7SRS - chains P and Q of the 6 polymer chains in the assembly; structure by electron microscopy, 3.30 A resolution.

Chain P:
Molecule: Anti-5HT2BR Fab light chain
Organism: Mus musculus
Notes: antibody fragment or engineered binder
Sequence (209 residues; row label = number of the first residue in the row):
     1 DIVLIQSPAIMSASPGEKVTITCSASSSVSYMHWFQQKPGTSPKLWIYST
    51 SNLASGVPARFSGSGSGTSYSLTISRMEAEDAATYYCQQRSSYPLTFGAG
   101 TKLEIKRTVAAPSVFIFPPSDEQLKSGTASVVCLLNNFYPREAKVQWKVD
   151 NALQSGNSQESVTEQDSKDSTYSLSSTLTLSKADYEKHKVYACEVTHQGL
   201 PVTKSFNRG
Unresolved in the structure: 108-209
Disulfides: C23-C87

Chain Q:
Molecule: Anti-5HT2BR Fab heavy chain
Organism: Mus musculus
Notes: antibody fragment or engineered binder
Sequence (218 residues; row label = number of the first residue in the row):
     1 EVQLQQSGPELVKPGASVKLSCKASGYTFTSSWMHWVKQRPGQGLEWIGN
    51 IYPSNGGTNYNERFKSKATLTVDRSSNTAYMQLSSLTSEDSAVYFCARFG
   101 SFITTILTTYYNPVDYWGQGTTLTVSSASTKGPSVFPLAPSTAALGCLVK
   151 DYFPEPVTVSWNSGALTSGVHTFPAVLQSSGLYSLSSVVTVPASSLGTQT
   201 YICNVNHKPSNTKVDKKV
Unresolved in the structure: 128-218
Disulfides: C22-C96

Chain P / chain Q interface:
Pairs across the interface - 16 pairs, chain P then chain Q:
  F35(P) - W117(Q)
  Q37(P) - Q39(Q)
  S42(P) - F95(Q)
  S42(P) - W117(Q)
  P43(P) - W117(Q)
  L45(P) - D115(Q)
  Y48(P) - Y111(Q)  hydrophobic
  Y48(P) - P113(Q)
  R90(P) - F99(Q)
  R90(P) - G100(Q)  hydrogen bond (side chain-backbone)
  R90(P) - Y111(Q)
  Y93(P) - W47(Q)  hydrophobic
  Y93(P) - N50(Q)
  Y93(P) - N59(Q)
  P94(P) - W47(Q)  hydrophobic
  L95(P) - W47(Q)
Also at the interface, not in a pair above, chain P (15 interface residues in all): H33, S49, Y86, F97, A99
Also at the interface, not in a pair above, chain Q (18 interface residues in all): H35, Q43, G44, L45, N61, F102, G118

Summary:
The interface between chain P and chain Q involves 15 residues on one side and 18 on the other; the contacts
include 1 hydrogen bond. Its one hydrogen-bonded contact is R90(P)-G100(Q).
Chain P is Anti-5HT2BR Fab light chain and chain Q is Anti-5HT2BR Fab heavy chain, both from Mus musculus; the
structure, 5-HT2B receptor bound to LSD in complex with beta-arrestin1 obtained by cryo-electron microscopy
(cryoEM), was determined by electron microscopy (same publication as 7SRQ and 7SRR).
